Entry 6UEJ (X-ray diffraction, 2.21 A resolution); this record covers chains A and B.

# Chain A
Protein: Zinc finger CCCH-type antiviral protein 1
Organism: Homo sapiens
UniProt: Q7Z2W4 (ZCCHV_HUMAN); residue numbers follow UniProt; this construct covers 2-227
Sequence (229 residues; row label = number of the first residue in the row; numbers below 1 keep their minus sign (Ser-1 is residue -1)):
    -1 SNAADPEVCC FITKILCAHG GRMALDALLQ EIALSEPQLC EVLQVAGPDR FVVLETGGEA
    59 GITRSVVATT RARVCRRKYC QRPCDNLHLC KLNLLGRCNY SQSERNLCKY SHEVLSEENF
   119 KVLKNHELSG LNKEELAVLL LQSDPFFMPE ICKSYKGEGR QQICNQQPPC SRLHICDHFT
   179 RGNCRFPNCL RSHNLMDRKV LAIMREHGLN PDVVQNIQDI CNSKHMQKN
Not modelled in the structure: -1 to 1, 54-59, 100-103, 165-167, 227
Differences from the reference sequence: expression tag (-1 to 1)
Curated features (UniProtKB/Swiss-Prot):
  - zinc finger: Cys73 to His86 (C3H1-type 1), Cys88 to His110 (C3H1-type 2), Cys150 to His172 (C3H1-type 3), Ser169 to Leu193 (C3H1-type 4)
  - region: Met224 to Asn227 (Binding to EXOSC5)
  - motif: Arg69 to Lys76 (Nuclear localization signal)
  - modified residue: Ala2 (N-acetylalanine)
Metal / ion sites: Zn2+ site 1: Cys73, Cys78, Cys82, His86; Zn2+ site 2: Cys88, Cys96, Cys106, His110; Zn2+ site 3: Cys150, Cys162, Cys168, His172; Zn2+ site 4: Cys174, Cys182, Cys187, His191

# Chain B
Molecule: 3-nt RNA strand
Sequence (3 nucleotides; each row starts with the number of its first residue):
     1 UCG
Residues lining bound ligands: spermine (SPM): U1, C2, G3

# Chain A / chain B interface
Pairs across the interface (17; chain A residue first):
  Arg74(A) - U1(B)  hydrogen bond to the base
  Lys76(A) - U1(B)  phosphate contact
  Leu87(A) - C2(B)  hydrogen bond to the base
  Cys88(A) - C2(B)  base contact
  Lys89(A) - C2(B)  hydrogen bond to the base
  Leu90(A) - C2(B)  hydrogen bond to the base
  Leu90(A) - G3(B)  base contact
  Cys96(A) - G3(B)  base contact
  Tyr98(A) - G3(B)  stacking on the base
  Cys106(A) - G3(B)  hydrogen bond to the base
  Lys107(A) - C2(B)  salt bridge to the phosphate
  Lys107(A) - G3(B)  hydrogen bond to the base
  Tyr108(A) - U1(B)  hydrogen bond to the phosphate
  Tyr108(A) - C2(B)  stacking on the base
  Tyr108(A) - G3(B)  base contact
  Phe144(A) - U1(B)  base contact
  Phe144(A) - C2(B)  base contact
Other interface residues (no listed pair), chain A (15 interface residues in all): Val72, Cys73, Arg75

# Summary
15 residues of chain A face 3 of chain B across their interface, with 7 hydrogen bonds, 1 salt bridge and 2
aromatic stacking contacts. Among the polar pairs are Arg74(A)-U1(B), Leu87(A)-C2(B) and Lys89(A)-C2(B). Chain
B binds spermine.
Here chain A is Zinc finger CCCH-type antiviral protein 1 (Homo sapiens) and chain B is a 3-nt RNA strand.
Entry 6UEJ (Crystal structure of human zinc finger antiviral protein bound to RNA) was determined by X-ray
diffraction (same publication as 6UEI).
